Entry 5NAS (X-ray diffraction, 2.08 A resolution); this record covers chains B and D of the 4 polymer chains in the assembly.

== Chain B ==
Protein: 14-3-3 protein zeta/delta
Source organism: Homo sapiens
Reference sequence: P63104 (1433Z_HUMAN); residues 1-230 here = UniProt positions 1-230
Amino-acid sequence (232 residues; row label = number of the first residue in the row; numbers below 1 keep their minus sign (Gly-1 is residue -1)):
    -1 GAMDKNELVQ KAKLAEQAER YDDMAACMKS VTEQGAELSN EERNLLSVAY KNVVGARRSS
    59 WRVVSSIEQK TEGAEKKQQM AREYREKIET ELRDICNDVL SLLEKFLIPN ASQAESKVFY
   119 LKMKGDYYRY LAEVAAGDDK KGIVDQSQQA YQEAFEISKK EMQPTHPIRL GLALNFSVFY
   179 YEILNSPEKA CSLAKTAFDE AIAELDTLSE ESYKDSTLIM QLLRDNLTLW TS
Not modelled in the structure: -1 to 0
Construct notes: expression tag (-1 to 0)

== Chain D ==
Protein: Phosphatidylinositol 4-kinase beta
Notes: EC 2.7.1.67
Reference sequence: Q9UBF8 (PI4KB_HUMAN); numbering as in UniProt (aligned over 289-297)
Amino-acid sequence (9 residues; numbered 289 to 297; the number before each row is that of its first residue):
   289 LKRTASNPK
Not modelled in the structure: 289
Modified positions: Ser294 (phosphoserine; SEP)
Swiss-Prot annotation at these positions:
  - modified residue: Ser294 (Phosphoserine)

== Chain B / chain D interface ==
Residue-residue contacts (26; chain B residue first):
  Asn42(B) - Lys297(D)  hydrogen bond
  Ser45(B) - Lys297(D)
  Val46(B) - Lys297(D)
  Lys49(B) - Asn295(D)  hydrogen bond (side chain-backbone)
  Lys49(B) - Lys297(D)
  Arg56(B) - Ser294(D)
  Lys120(B) - Asn295(D)
  Arg127(B) - Ser294(D)
  Tyr128(B) - Ser294(D)
  Gly169(B) - Asn295(D)
  Leu172(B) - Ala293(D)
  Leu172(B) - Ser294(D)
  Leu172(B) - Asn295(D)
  Asn173(B) - Ser294(D)
  Asn173(B) - Asn295(D)  hydrogen bond (side chain-backbone)
  Val176(B) - Thr292(D)
  Val176(B) - Ala293(D)
  Glu180(B) - Thr292(D)
  Ile217(B) - Asn295(D)
  Leu220(B) - Pro296(D)
  Asn224(B) - Thr292(D)
  Asn224(B) - Ala293(D)  hydrogen bond (side chain-backbone)
  Leu227(B) - Lys290(D)
  Leu227(B) - Arg291(D)
  Leu227(B) - Thr292(D)
  Trp228(B) - Thr292(D)  hydrogen bond
Other interface residues (no listed pair), chain B (21 interface residues in all): Phe117, Tyr179, Leu216

== Overview ==
Chain B and chain D form an interface of 21 and 8 residues respectively, with 5 hydrogen bonds. Among the
polar pairs are Asn42(B)-Lys297(D), Lys49(B)-Asn295(D) and Asn173(B)-Asn295(D).
Chain B is 14-3-3 protein zeta/delta (Homo sapiens) and chain D is Phosphatidylinositol 4-kinase beta; the
structure, Crystal structure of human 14-3-3 zeta in complex with PI4KIIIB peptide, was determined by X-ray
diffraction.
